Entry 5YL4 (X-ray diffraction, 2.64 A resolution); this record covers chains A and F of the 6 polymer chains in the assembly.

Chain A:
Name: Tubulin alpha chain
Source organism: Sus barbatus
Reference sequence: A0A0R4I993 (A0A0R4I993_SUSBA); residue numbers follow UniProt; this construct covers 1-450
Chain sequence (450 residues; row label = number of the first residue in the row):
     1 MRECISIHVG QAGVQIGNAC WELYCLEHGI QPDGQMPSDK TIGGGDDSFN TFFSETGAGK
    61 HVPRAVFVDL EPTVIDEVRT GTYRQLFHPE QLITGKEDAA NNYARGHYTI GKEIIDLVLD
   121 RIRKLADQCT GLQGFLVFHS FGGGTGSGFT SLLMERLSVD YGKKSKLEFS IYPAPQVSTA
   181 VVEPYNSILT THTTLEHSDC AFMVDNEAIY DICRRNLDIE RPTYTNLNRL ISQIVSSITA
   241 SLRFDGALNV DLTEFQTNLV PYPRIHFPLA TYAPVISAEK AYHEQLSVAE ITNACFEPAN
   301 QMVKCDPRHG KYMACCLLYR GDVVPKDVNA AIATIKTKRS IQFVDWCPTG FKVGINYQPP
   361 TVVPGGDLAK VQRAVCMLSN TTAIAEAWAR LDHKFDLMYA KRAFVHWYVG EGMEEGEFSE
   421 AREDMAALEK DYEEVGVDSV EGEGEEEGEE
Unresolved in the structure: 438-450
Bound ions: Ca2+: Asp39, Thr41, Gly44, Glu55
Residues lining bound ligands: GTP (guanosine-5'-triphosphate): Gly10, Gln11, Ala12, Gln15, Ile16, Asp69, Asp98, Ala99, Ala100, Asn101, Asn102, Ser140, Gly142, Gly143, Gly144, Thr145, Gly146, Ile171, Pro173, Val177, Ser178, Glu183, Asn206, Tyr224, Leu227, Asn228, Ile231

Chain F:
Name: Tubulin tyrosine ligase
Source organism: Gallus gallus
Reference sequence: E1BQ43 (E1BQ43_CHICK); numbering as in UniProt (aligned over 1-378)
Chain sequence (384 residues; numbered 1 to 384; the number before each row is that of its first residue):
     1 MYTFVVRDEN SSVYAEVSRL LLATGQWKRL RKDNPRFNLM LGERNRLPFG RLGHEPGLVQ
    61 LVNYYRGADK LCRKASLVKL IKTSPELSES CTWFPESYVI YPTNLKTPVA PAQNGIRHLI
   121 NNTRTDEREV FLAAYNRRRE GREGNVWIAK SSAGAKGEGI LISSEASELL DFIDEQGQVH
   181 VIQKYLEKPL LLEPGHRKFD IRSWVLVDHL YNIYLYREGV LRTSSEPYNS ANFQDKTCHL
   241 TNHCIQKEYS KNYGRYEEGN EMFFEEFNQY LMDALNTTLE NSILLQIKHI IRSCLMCIEP
   301 AISTKHLHYQ SFQLFGFDFM VDEELKVWLI EVNGAPACAQ KLYAELCQGI VDVAISSVFP
   361 LADTGQKTSQ PTSIFIKLHH HHHH
Unresolved in the structure: 103-143, 152-158, 167-179, 248-251, 363-372
Differences from the reference sequence: expression tag (379-384)
Residues lining bound ligands: AMP-PCP (ACP; phosphomethylphosphonic acid adenylate ester): Lys74, Pro95, Ile148, Lys150, Gln183, Lys184, Tyr185, Leu186, Lys198, Asp200, Arg202, Arg222, His239, Leu240, Thr241, Asn242, Asp318, Met320, Ile330, Glu331, Asn333

Chain A / chain F interface:
Contacting residue pairs - 23 pairs, chain A then chain F:
  Gln176(A) - Pro56(F)
  Glu207(A) - His54(F)  salt bridge
  Glu297(A) - His306(F)  salt bridge
  Pro298(A) - Leu307(F)  hydrophobic
  Lys304(A) - His54(F)
  Lys304(A) - His308(F)
  Asp306(A) - Arg66(F)
  Arg308(A) - Pro300(F)  hydrogen bond (side chain-backbone)
  Arg308(A) - Ala301(F)  hydrogen bond (side chain-backbone)
  Arg308(A) - Ile302(F)
  Arg308(A) - Ser303(F)  hydrogen bond (side chain-backbone)
  Arg308(A) - Leu307(F)
  His309(A) - Arg66(F)  hydrogen bond (side chain-backbone)
  His309(A) - Gly67(F)
  His309(A) - Ala301(F)  hydrogen bond (side chain-backbone)
  Lys338(A) - Pro300(F)
  Ser340(A) - Ala301(F)
  Glu386(A) - Gly50(F)
  Glu386(A) - Arg66(F)  salt bridge
  Arg390(A) - Gly50(F)
  Arg390(A) - His54(F)
  His393(A) - Arg51(F)
  Glu433(A) - Arg46(F)  salt bridge
Interface residues without a listed pair, chain A (15 interface residues in all): Cys305
Interface residues without a listed pair, chain F (15 interface residues in all): Gly53

Summary:
Chain A and chain F each contribute 15 residues to their interface, with 5 hydrogen bonds and 4 salt bridges.
Polar pairs include Glu207(A)-His54(F), Glu297(A)-His306(F) and Glu386(A)-Arg66(F). Chain A binds GTP. Bound
to chain F: AMP-PCP. Asp39(A), Thr41(A), Gly44(A) and Glu55(A) form the Ca2+ site.
Chain A is Tubulin alpha chain (Sus barbatus) and chain F is Tubulin tyrosine ligase (Gallus gallus); the
structure, Crystal structure of T2R-ttl-8WR complex, was determined by X-ray diffraction.
